Entry 2JJ4 (X-ray diffraction, 3.46 A resolution); this record covers chains A and F of the 6 polymer chains in the assembly.

# Chain A
Protein: Acetylglutamate kinase
Source organism: Synechococcus elongatus
Notes: EC 2.7.2.8
UniProt: Q6V1L5 (ARGB_SYNP7); numbering as in UniProt (aligned over 1-301)
Amino-acid sequence (321 residues; numbered -19 to 301; the number before each row is that of its first residue; numbers below 1 keep their minus sign (Met-19 is residue -19)):
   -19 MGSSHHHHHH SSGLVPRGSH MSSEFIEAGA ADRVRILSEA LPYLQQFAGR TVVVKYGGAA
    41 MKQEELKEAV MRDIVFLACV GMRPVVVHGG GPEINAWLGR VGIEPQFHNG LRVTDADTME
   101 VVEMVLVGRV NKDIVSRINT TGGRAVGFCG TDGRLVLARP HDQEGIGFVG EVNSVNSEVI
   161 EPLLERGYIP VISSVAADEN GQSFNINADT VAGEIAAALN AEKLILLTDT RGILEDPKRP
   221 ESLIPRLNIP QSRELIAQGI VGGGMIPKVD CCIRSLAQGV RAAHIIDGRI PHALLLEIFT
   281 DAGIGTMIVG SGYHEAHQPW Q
Not modelled in the structure: -19 to 7, 292-301
Ligand contacts: N-acetyl-L-glutamate (NLG): Lys35, Gly69, Gly70, Gly71, Ile74, Phe87, Gly90, Leu91, Arg92, Leu106, Val149, Ser174, Asn185, Ile186, Asn187, Ala188
UniProt features mapped onto this chain:
  - binding site (substrate): Gly70, Gly71, Arg92, Asn185
  - site (Transition state stabilizer): Lys35, Lys248
What the authors report for this chain:
  - mutagenesis - Q258A: abolished catalytic activity
  - mutagenesis - D250A, L256A: unchanged binding to Nitrogen regulatory protein P-II (chain F)

# Chain F
Protein: Nitrogen regulatory protein P-II
Source organism: Synechococcus elongatus
UniProt: P0A3F4 (GLNB_SYNP7); numbering as in UniProt (aligned over 1-112)
Amino-acid sequence (112 residues; row label = number of the first residue in the row):
     1 MKKIEAIIRP FKLDEVKIAL VNAGIVGMTV SEVRGFGRQK GQTERYRGSE YTVEFLQKLK
    61 LEIVVEDAQV DTVIDKIVAA ARTGEIGDGK IFVSPVDQTI RIRTGEKNAD AI
Not modelled in the structure: 110-112
UniProt features mapped onto this chain:
  - modified residue: Ser49 (Phosphoserine), Tyr51 (O-UMP-tyrosine)
What the authors report for this chain:
  - post-translational modification sites: Ser49 (citing earlier work)
  - mutagenesis - Y46A: decreased binding to Acetylglutamate kinase (chain A)

# Chain A / chain F interface
Residue-residue contacts (32; chain A residue first):
  Arg139(A) - Glu50(F)  salt bridge
  Glu151(A) - Arg45(F)  salt bridge
  Val152(A) - Arg45(F)  hydrogen bond (backbone-side chain)
  Val152(A) - Gly48(F)
  Val152(A) - Glu50(F)
  Asn153(A) - Ser49(F)
  Asn153(A) - Glu50(F)  hydrogen bond (backbone-backbone)
  Ser154(A) - Ser49(F)
  Val155(A) - Gly48(F)
  Val155(A) - Ser49(F)  hydrogen bond (backbone-side chain)
  Glu194(A) - Arg45(F)  salt bridge
  Glu194(A) - Gly48(F)
  Ala197(A) - Arg47(F)
  Ala197(A) - Gly48(F)
  Ala198(A) - Arg47(F)
  Ala198(A) - Gly48(F)
  Ile229(A) - Thr83(F)
  Arg233(A) - Thr83(F)  hydrogen bond (side chain-backbone)
  Arg233(A) - Gly84(F)
  Arg233(A) - Glu85(F)  salt bridge
  Arg254(A) - Arg45(F)
  Leu256(A) - Phe11(F)
  Ala257(A) - Arg9(F)  hydrogen bond (backbone-side chain)
  Ala257(A) - Phe11(F)
  Ala257(A) - Thr83(F)
  Gln258(A) - Arg45(F)
  Gln258(A) - Tyr46(F)  hydrogen bond (side chain-backbone)
  Gln258(A) - Arg47(F)  hydrogen bond (side chain-backbone)
  Gln258(A) - Gly48(F)  hydrogen bond (side chain-backbone)
  Gly290(A) - Lys12(F)  hydrogen bond (backbone-side chain)
  Gly290(A) - Glu15(F)
  Ser291(A) - Glu15(F)
Also at the interface, not in a pair above, chain A (19 interface residues in all): Ile253, Gly259
Interface features reported in the paper:
  - hot spots on chain A (mutagenesis) - R139A, I229A, R254A: abolished binding to chain G
  - hot spots on chain F (mutagenesis) - F11A, R45A, R47A, S49A, S49D, S49E: abolished binding to Acetylglutamate kinase (chain A)

# In short
19 residues of chain A face 13 of chain F across their interface, with 9 hydrogen bonds and 4 salt bridges.
Among the polar pairs are Arg139(A)-Glu50(F), Glu151(A)-Arg45(F) and Glu194(A)-Arg45(F). From the paper: F11A,
R45A and R47A of chain F, among others, abolish binding to Acetylglutamate kinase (chain A); a modification
site at Ser49(F); 13 substitutions were tested in all.
Chain A is Acetylglutamate kinase and chain F is Nitrogen regulatory protein P-II, both from Synechococcus
elongatus; the structure, The complex of PII and acetylglutamate kinase from Synechococcus elongatus PCC7942,
was determined by X-ray diffraction (same publication as 2V5H).
